6VFF - chains A and B of the 4 polymer chains in the assembly; structure by X-ray diffraction, 2.80 A resolution.

== Chain A (and B) ==
Protein: Double-stranded RNA-specific editase 1
Organism: Homo sapiens
Notes: EC 3.5.4.37; chain B of this document is another copy of the same molecule, construct and numbering; everything in this record applies to it too
UniProtKB: P78563 (RED1_HUMAN), isoform P78563-4; residues 215-701 here correspond to UniProt positions 243-729 (UniProt number = residue number + 28)
Chain sequence (488 residues; row label = number of the first residue in the row):
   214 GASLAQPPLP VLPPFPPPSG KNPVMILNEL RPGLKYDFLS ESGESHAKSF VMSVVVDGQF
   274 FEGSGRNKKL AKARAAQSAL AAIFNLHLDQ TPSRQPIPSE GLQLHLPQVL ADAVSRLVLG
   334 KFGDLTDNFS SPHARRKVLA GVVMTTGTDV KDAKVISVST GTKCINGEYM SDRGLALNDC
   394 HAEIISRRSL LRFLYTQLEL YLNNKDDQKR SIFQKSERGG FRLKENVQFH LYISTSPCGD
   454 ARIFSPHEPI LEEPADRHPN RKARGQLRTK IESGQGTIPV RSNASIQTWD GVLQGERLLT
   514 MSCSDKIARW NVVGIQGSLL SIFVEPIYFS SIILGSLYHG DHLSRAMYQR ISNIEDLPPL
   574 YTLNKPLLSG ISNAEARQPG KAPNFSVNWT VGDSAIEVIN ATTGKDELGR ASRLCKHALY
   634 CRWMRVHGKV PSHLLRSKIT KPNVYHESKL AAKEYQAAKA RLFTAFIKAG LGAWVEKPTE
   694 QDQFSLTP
Disordered / not traced: 214-318, 701 (chain B: 214-234, 462-475, 496-511, 701)
Differences from the reference sequence: expression tag (214); engineered mutation Gln-488 (Glu516 in P78563)
Ion coordination: Zn2+: His-394, Cys-451, Cys-516 (shared with 1 residue of chain C)
Small-molecule neighbours: inositol hexakisphosphate (IHP): Asn-391, Asp-392, Ile-397, Arg-400, Arg-401, Thr-513, Lys-519, Arg-522, Gly-530, Ser-531, Lys-629, Tyr-658, Lys-662, Tyr-668, Lys-672, Trp-687, Val-688, Glu-689, Lys-690, Asp-695
Reported in the primary citation:
  - binding site for the 32-nt RNA strand: Glu-242, Asn-280, Lys-281, Arg-455, His-460
  - self-association interface (contacts with another copy of this molecule); pairs are residue here / residue on that copy: Glu-381/His-460, Arg-455/Asp-503 (hydrogen bond), Arg-481/Glu-693, Glu-485/Arg-590, Thr-501/Gln-488 (backbone contact), Trp-502/Phe-457 (backbone contact), Asp-503/Gly-452 (hydrogen bond), Asp-503/Thr-490 (hydrogen bond), Gly-508/Gly-593 (hydrogen bond), Glu-509/Gln-488 (backbone contact), Arg-590/Val-505 (hydrogen bond), Gly-452, Arg-455, Phe-457, Ser-458, His-460, Arg-481, Gln-488, Thr-490, Thr-501, Arg-590, Gly-593
  - conformationally variable residues (order/disorder transition): Pro-462 to Lys-475
  - mutagenesis - E488Q/D503A, E488Q/W502A, E488Q/T501A: decreased binding to protein dimer
  - mutagenesis - E488Q/D503A (1000-fold): decreased catalytic activity on D site editing
  - mutagenesis - E488Q/W502A (17-fold), T501A, W502A, D503A: decreased catalytic activity
  - mutagenesis - E488Q/T501A: increased catalytic activity
  - mutagenesis - E488Q/D503A: increased catalytic activity on GLI1 site
  - mutagenesis - E488Q/D503A, E488Q/W502A, E488Q/T501A: decreased binding to the 32-nt RNA strand

== Chain A / chain B interface ==
Pairs across the interface (44):
  Asn-379(A) / Arg-590(B)
  Gly-380(A) / Arg-590(B)
  Glu-381(A) / Pro-459(B)
  Glu-381(A) / His-460(B)  salt bridge
  Glu-381(A) / Arg-590(B)
  Tyr-382(A) / His-460(B)
  Met-383(A) / Ser-458(B)
  Asp-385(A) / Phe-457(B)
  Asp-385(A) / Ser-458(B)  hydrogen bond
  Glu-485(A) / Arg-590(B)  salt bridge
  Ser-486(A) / Pro-592(B)
  Ser-498(A) / Ser-486(B)
  Ile-499(A) / Ile-484(B)  hydrophobic
  Thr-501(A) / Ile-484(B)
  Thr-501(A) / Gln-488(B)  hydrogen bond (side chain-backbone)
  Thr-501(A) / Gly-489(B)
  Thr-501(A) / Thr-490(B)
  Trp-502(A) / Arg-455(B)
  Trp-502(A) / Ile-456(B)
  Trp-502(A) / Phe-457(B)  hydrogen bond (side chain-backbone)
  Trp-502(A) / Ser-458(B)
  Asp-503(A) / Cys-451(B)
  Asp-503(A) / Gly-452(B)  hydrogen bond (side chain-backbone)
  Asp-503(A) / Arg-455(B)  salt bridge
  Asp-503(A) / Ile-456(B)
  Asp-503(A) / Gly-489(B)
  Asp-503(A) / Thr-490(B)  hydrogen bond
  Gly-504(A) / Gln-488(B)
  Gly-504(A) / Gly-489(B)
  Val-505(A) / Arg-590(B)  hydrogen bond (backbone-side chain)
  Leu-506(A) / Arg-455(B)
  Leu-506(A) / Phe-457(B)
  Leu-506(A) / Arg-590(B)
  Gln-507(A) / Thr-375(B)
  Gln-507(A) / Arg-455(B)
  Gly-508(A) / Arg-590(B)
  Gly-508(A) / Pro-592(B)
  Gly-508(A) / Gly-593(B)  hydrogen bond (backbone-backbone)
  Glu-509(A) / Gln-488(B)  hydrogen bond (side chain-backbone)
  Glu-509(A) / Arg-590(B)
  Arg-510(A) / Pro-592(B)
  Arg-510(A) / Gly-593(B)
  Glu-693(A) / Ile-456(B)
  Glu-693(A) / Arg-481(B)  salt bridge
Interface residues without a listed pair, chain A (24 interface residues in all): Ser-384, Arg-386, Lys-618
Interface residues without a listed pair, chain B (24 interface residues in all): Val-351, Thr-448, Glu-461, Ile-491, Leu-550, Gln-591

== Summary ==
Chain A and chain B each contribute 24 residues to their interface; the contacts include 8 hydrogen bonds and
4 salt bridges. Polar contacts include Glu-381(A)/His-460(B), Glu-485(A)/Arg-590(B) and Asp-503(A)/Arg-455(B).
From the paper: a binding site for the 32-nt RNA strand at Glu-242(A), Asn-280(A) and Lys-281(A) among others;
E488Q/W502A, T501A and W502A of chain A, among others, reduce catalytic activity; 6 substitutions were tested
in all.
Chain A and chain B are both Double-stranded RNA-specific editase 1 (Homo sapiens); the structure, Dimer of
Human Adenosine Deaminase Acting on dsRNA (ADAR2) mutant E488Q bound to dsRNA sequence derived ..., was
determined by X-ray diffraction.
